4FB1 - chains A and C of the 6 polymer chains in the assembly; structure by X-ray diffraction, 2.15 A resolution.

[Chain A]
Name: Methylamine utilization protein MauG
From: Paracoccus denitrificans
Notes: EC 1.-.-.-
UniProt: Q51658 (MAUG_PARDP); residues 1-367 here correspond to UniProt positions 21-387 (UniProt number = residue number + 20)
Amino-acid sequence (373 residues; row label = number of the first residue in the row):
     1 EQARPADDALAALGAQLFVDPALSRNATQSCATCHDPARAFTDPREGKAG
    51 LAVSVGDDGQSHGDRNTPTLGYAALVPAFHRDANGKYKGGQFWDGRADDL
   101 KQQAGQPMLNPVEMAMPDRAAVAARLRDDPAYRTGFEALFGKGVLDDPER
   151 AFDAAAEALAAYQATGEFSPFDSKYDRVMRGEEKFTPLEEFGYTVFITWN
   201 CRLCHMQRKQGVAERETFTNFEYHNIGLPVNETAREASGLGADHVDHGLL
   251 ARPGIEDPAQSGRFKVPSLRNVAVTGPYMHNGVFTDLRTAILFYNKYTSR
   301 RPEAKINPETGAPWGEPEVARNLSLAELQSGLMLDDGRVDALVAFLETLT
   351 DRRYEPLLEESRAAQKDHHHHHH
Not modelled in the structure: 1-5, 360-373
Covalently attached groups: heme c (HEC) linked to Cys31, Cys34, Cys201, Cys204
Sequence notes: expression tag (368-373)
Bound ions: heme c Fe site 1 near His35 (its only coordinating residue here); Ca2+: Asn66, Thr275, Pro277; heme c Fe site 2: His205, Tyr294; Na+: Leu250, Arg252, Ile255
Ligand contacts:
  - heme c (HEC), molecule 1: Phe18, Gln29, Ser30, His35, Ser54, Val55, Gly56, Arg65, Asn66, Thr67, Pro68, Thr69, Leu70, Gln91, Phe92, Trp93, Arg96, Leu100, Gln103, Ala104, Pro107, Met108, Glu113, Met114, Leu159, Gln163, Lys265
  - heme c (HEC), molecule 2: Trp93, Asn200, His205, His224, Ile226, Leu228, Phe264, Lys265, Val266, Pro267, Ser268, Leu269, Val272, Tyr278, Met279, His280, Leu287, Ala290, Ile291, Tyr294, Ser324, Glu327, Leu328, Leu334, Leu342, Leu346
UniProt features mapped onto this chain:
  - binding site (heme c): Cys31, Cys34, His35, Cys201, Cys204, His205, His280
What the authors report for this chain:
  - mutagenesis - W199F: abolished catalytic activity on preMADH
  - mutagenesis - W199F: abolished catalytic activity on TTQ biosynthesis

[Chain C]
Name: Methylamine dehydrogenase light chain
From: Paracoccus denitrificans
Notes: EC 1.4.9.1
UniProt: P22619 (DHML_PARDE); residues 1-131 here correspond to UniProt positions 58-188 (UniProt number = residue number + 57)
Amino-acid sequence (137 residues; row label = number of the first residue in the row):
     1 ADAPAGTDPRAKWVPQDNDIQACDYWRHCSIDGNICDCSGGSLTNCPPGT
    51 KLATASWVASCYNPTDGQSYLIAYRDCCGYNVSGRCPCLNTEGELPVYRP
   101 EFANDIIWCFGAEDDAMTYHCTISPIVGKASHHHHHH
Not modelled in the structure: 1-6, 132-137
Cystine bridges: Cys23-Cys88, Cys29-Cys61, Cys36-Cys121, Cys38-Cys86, Cys46-Cys77, Cys78-Cys109
Covalently attached groups: covalent link Trp57-Trp108
Modified residues: Trp57 (7-hydroxy-l-tryptophan; 0AF)
Sequence notes: expression tag (132-137)
UniProt features mapped onto this chain:
  - modified residue: Trp57 (Tryptophylquinone)
  - cross-link: Trp57 to Trp108 (Tryptophan tryptophylquinone (Trp-Trp))

[Interface between chain A and chain C]
Contacting residue pairs (35; chain A residue first):
  Val178(A) with Ser131(C)
  Phe185(A) with Ser131(C)
  Glu190(A) with Ser131(C)
  Phe191(A) with Glu101(C)
  Tyr193(A) with Leu71(C), hydrophobic
  Thr194(A) with Val58(C); Glu101(C); Phe102(C)
  Ile197(A) with Leu71(C), hydrophobic
  Thr198(A) with Thr54(C); Ala55(C); Ser56(C); Val58(C); Glu101(C)
  Trp199(A) with Glu101(C)
  Arg202(A) with Thr54(C), hydrogen bond (side chain-backbone); Ser56(C); Ala73(C); Arg75(C); Val127(C)
  Leu203(A) with Thr54(C)
  Gln210(A) with Arg27(C); Thr44(C), hydrogen bond; Pro125(C); Ile126(C)
  Gly211(A) with Ile126(C), hydrogen bond (backbone-backbone); Val127(C); Gly128(C)
  Val212(A) with Tyr70(C), hydrophobic; Lys129(C)
  Ser330(A) with Phe110(C); Gly111(C), hydrogen bond (backbone-backbone)
  Leu332(A) with Phe110(C), hydrophobic
  Arg338(A) with Pro100(C); Glu101(C), salt bridge
Interface residues without a listed pair, chain A (21 interface residues in all): Met179, Val195, Ala326, Gln329

[Overview]
The chain A/chain C interface involves 21 residues from each chain; the contacts include 4 hydrogen bonds and
1 salt bridge. Polar contacts include Arg338(A)-Glu101(C), Arg202(A)-Thr54(C) and Gln210(A)-Thr44(C). The
paper reports that W199F of chain A abolishes catalytic activity on preMADH; W199F of chain A abolishes
catalytic activity on TTQ biosynthesis.
Here chain A is Methylamine utilization protein MauG and chain C is Methylamine dehydrogenase light chain,
both from Paracoccus denitrificans. Entry 4FB1 (Crystal Structure of WT MauG in Complex with Pre-Methylamine
Dehydrogenase Aged 60 Days) was determined by X-ray diffraction, deposited together with 4FA1, 4FA4, 4FA5,
4FA9, 4FAN and 4FAV.
